PDB entry 3AQV | X-ray diffraction, 2.08 A resolution | chain A

Chain A:
Name: 5'-AMP-activated protein kinase catalytic subunit alpha-2
From: Homo sapiens
Notes: EC 2.7.11.1; fragment: kinase domain
Reference sequence: P54646 (AAPK2_HUMAN); residue numbers follow UniProt; this construct covers 6-279
Chain sequence (276 residues; numbered 4 to 279; the number before each row is that of its first residue):
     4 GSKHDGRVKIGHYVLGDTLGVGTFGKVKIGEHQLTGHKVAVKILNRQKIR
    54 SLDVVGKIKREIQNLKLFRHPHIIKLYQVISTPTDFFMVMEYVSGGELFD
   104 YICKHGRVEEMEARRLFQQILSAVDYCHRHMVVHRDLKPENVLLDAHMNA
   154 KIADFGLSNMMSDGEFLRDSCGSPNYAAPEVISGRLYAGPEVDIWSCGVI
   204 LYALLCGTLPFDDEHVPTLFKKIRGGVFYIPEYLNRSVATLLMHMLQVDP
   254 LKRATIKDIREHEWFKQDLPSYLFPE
Unresolved in the structure: 4-6, 171-176
Differences from the reference sequence: expression tag (4-5); engineered mutation Asp-172 (Thr in P54646)
Ligand contacts: Dorsomorphin (TAK; 6-[4-(2-piperidin-1-ylethoxy)phenyl]-3-pyridin-4-ylpyrazolo[1,5-a]pyrimidine): Leu-22, Val-30, Ala-43, Lys-45, Ile-77, Met-93, Glu-94, Tyr-95, Val-96, Ser-97, Gly-98, Gly-99, Asp-103, Tyr-104, Lys-107, Leu-146, Ala-156, Asp-157, Met-163, Met-164
Curated features (UniProtKB/Swiss-Prot):
  - active site: Asp-139 (Proton acceptor)
  - binding site (ATP): Leu-22 to Val-30, Lys-45
  - modified residue: Thr-258 (Phosphothreonine)
  - mutagenesis: Lys-45 (K45R: Complete loss of kinase activity)

Summary:
Bound to chain A: Dorsomorphin. UniProt lists active-site residue Asp-139, 10 ATP-binding residues and one
mutagenesis site.
Chain A is 5'-AMP-activated protein kinase catalytic subunit alpha-2 (Homo sapiens); the structure, Human
AMP-activated protein kinase alpha 2 subunit kinase domain (T172D) complexed with compound C, was determined
by X-ray diffraction, deposited together with 2YZA.
